Entry 6XSK (electron microscopy, 3.85 A resolution); this record covers chains A and B of the 12 polymer chains in the assembly.

# Chain A
Name: Hemagglutinin HA1 chain
Source organism: Influenza A virus (A/Solomon Islands/3/2006(H1N1))
UniProt: A7Y8I1 (A7Y8I1_9INFA); the construct lacks a stretch of the UniProt sequence, so the offset changes along the chain: -6 to 54 = UniProt 1-61; 55-83 = UniProt 63-91; 84-95 = UniProt 93-104; 96-125 = UniProt 106-135; 2 more segments
Amino-acid sequence (343 residues; numbered -6 to 329 plus 7 insertion-coded residues; the number before each row is that of its first residue; a row labelled like 125A-125C holds insertion residues (125A, then the next letters in order); numbers below 1 keep their minus sign (Met-6 is residue -6)):
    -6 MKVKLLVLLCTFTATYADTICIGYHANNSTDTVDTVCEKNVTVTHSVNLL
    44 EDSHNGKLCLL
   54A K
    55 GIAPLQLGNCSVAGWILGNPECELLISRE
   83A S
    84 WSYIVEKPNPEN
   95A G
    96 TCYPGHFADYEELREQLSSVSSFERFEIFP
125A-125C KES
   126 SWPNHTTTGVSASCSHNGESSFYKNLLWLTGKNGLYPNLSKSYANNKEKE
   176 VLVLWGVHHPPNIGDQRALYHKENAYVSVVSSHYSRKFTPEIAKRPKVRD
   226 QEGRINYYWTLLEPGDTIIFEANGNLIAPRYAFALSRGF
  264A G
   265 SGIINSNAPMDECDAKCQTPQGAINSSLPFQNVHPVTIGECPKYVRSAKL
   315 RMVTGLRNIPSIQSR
Not modelled in the structure: -6 to 10, 326-329
Cystine bridges: Cys52-Cys277, Cys64-Cys76, Cys97-Cys139, Cys281-Cys305
Covalently attached groups: N-acetylglucosamine (NAG) linked to Asn21, Asn33, Asn63, Asn95, Asn129, Asn163, Asn289
Differences from the reference sequence: conflict Cys30 (Leu37 in A7Y8I1)

# Chain B
Name: Hemagglutinin HA2 chain
Source organism: Influenza A virus (A/Solomon Islands/3/2006(H1N1))
UniProt: A7Y8I1 (A7Y8I1_9INFA); residues 1-176 here correspond to UniProt positions 344-519 (UniProt number = residue number + 343)
Amino-acid sequence (222 residues; numbered 1 to 222; the number before each row is that of its first residue):
     1 GLFGAIAGFIEGGWTGMVDGWYGYHHQNEQGSGYAADQKSTQNAINCITN
    51 KVNSVIEKMNTQFTAVGKEFNKLERRMENLNKKVDDGFIDIWTYNAELLV
   101 LLENERTLDFHDSNVKNLYEKVKSQLKNNAKEIGNGCFEFYHKCNDECME
   151 SVKNGTYDYPKYSEESKLNREKIDGVSGRLVPRGSPGSGYIPEAPRDGQA
   201 YVRKDGEWVLLSTFLGHHHHHH
Not modelled in the structure: 1-6, 174-222
Cystine bridges: Cys144-Cys148
Covalently attached groups: N-acetylglucosamine (NAG) linked to Asn154
Differences from the reference sequence: conflict Cys47 (Gly390 in A7Y8I1); expression tag (177-222)

# How chain A and chain B interact
Residue-residue contacts - 105 pairs, chain A then chain B:
  Asp11(A) with Gln27(B); Asn28(B), hydrogen bond; Phe138(B); Glu139(B); Phe140(B), hydrogen bond (backbone-backbone); Cys144(B)
  Thr12(A) with His25(B); His26(B); Gln27(B), hydrogen bond (backbone-backbone); Phe138(B)
  Ile13(A) with His25(B); His26(B); Gly136(B); Cys137(B); Phe138(B), hydrogen bond (backbone-backbone); Phe140(B), hydrophobic; Met149(B), hydrophobic
  Cys14(A) with Ala7(B), hydrogen bond (side chain-backbone); Trp14(B); Gly23(B); Tyr24(B); His25(B), hydrogen bond (backbone-backbone); Gly136(B); Cys137(B), hydrophobic
  Ile15(A) with Gly8(B); Phe9(B), hydrogen bond (backbone-backbone); Trp14(B); Tyr24(B), hydrophobic; Tyr119(B), hydrophobic; Val122(B), hydrophobic; Gly136(B), hydrogen bond (backbone-backbone)
  Gly16(A) with Trp14(B); Gly23(B)
  Tyr17(A) with Phe9(B), hydrogen bond (side chain-backbone); Gly12(B), hydrogen bond (side chain-backbone); Gly13(B); Trp14(B), hydrogen bond (backbone-backbone); Trp21(B)
  His18(A) with Trp14(B); Met17(B), hydrogen bond (side chain-backbone); Gly20(B); Trp21(B), hydrogen bond (backbone-backbone)
  Ala19(A) with Trp14(B), hydrogen bond (backbone-backbone); Thr15(B), hydrogen bond (backbone-side chain)
  Val26(A) with Asn104(B)
  Asp27(A) with Leu101(B); Asn104(B), hydrogen bond (backbone-side chain)
  Thr28(A) with Leu101(B); Asn104(B); Glu105(B); Leu108(B)
  Val29(A) with Leu101(B); Glu105(B)
  Leu42(A) with Ile56(B), hydrophobic
  Leu54(A) with Phe63(B), hydrophobic
  Lys54A(A) with Phe63(B)
  Glu106(A) with Glu69(B); Phe70(B); Asn71(B), hydrogen bond
  Arg109(A) with Glu69(B), salt bridge
  Phe264(A) with Phe63(B)
  Ser265(A) with Phe63(B)
  Gly266(A) with Ala65(B)
  Ile267(A) with Glu69(B)
  Ser291(A) with Ile56(B)
  Leu292(A) with Ile56(B), hydrophobic
  Pro293(A) with Ile56(B); Met59(B), hydrophobic
  Phe294(A) with Trp92(B), hydrophobic; Ala96(B), hydrophobic
  Pro299(A) with Val66(B)
  Val300(A) with Gly67(B)
  Thr301(A) with Val66(B), hydrogen bond (backbone-backbone)
  Ile302(A) with Thr64(B); Ala65(B), hydrophobic
  Gly303(A) with Gln62(B); Phe63(B); Thr64(B), hydrogen bond (backbone-backbone)
  Glu304(A) with Thr61(B), hydrogen bond; Gln62(B); Phe63(B)
  Cys305(A) with Thr61(B)
  Lys307(A) with Trp92(B)
  Tyr308(A) with Ile89(B)
  Val309(A) with Thr93(B)
  Arg310(A) with Asp86(B), salt bridge; Ile89(B); Asp90(B), salt bridge; Thr93(B)
  Ser311(A) with Glu97(B), hydrogen bond
  Leu314(A) with Val100(B), hydrophobic
  Arg315(A) with Val100(B); Asn104(B)
  Met316(A) with Val55(B), hydrophobic; Asn104(B)
  Val317(A) with Asn104(B), hydrogen bond (backbone-side chain); Thr107(B)
  Thr318(A) with Trp21(B); Ile48(B)
  Gly319(A) with Thr107(B); His111(B), hydrogen bond (backbone-side chain)
  Leu320(A) with His111(B)
  Arg321(A) with Leu108(B)
  Ile323(A) with Gly13(B)
  Ser325(A) with Gly13(B)
Interface residues without a listed pair, chain A (53 interface residues in all): Asn20, Val34, Val40, Glu110, Gly264A
Interface residues without a listed pair, chain B (63 interface residues in all): Val18, Tyr22, Glu29, Val52, Lys68, Glu74, Leu102, Glu103, Leu118, Lys143

# Summary
Chain A and chain B form an interface of 53 and 63 residues respectively, with 23 hydrogen bonds and 3 salt
bridges. Polar contacts include Arg109(A)-Glu69(B), Arg310(A)-Asp86(B) and Arg310(A)-Asp90(B).
N-acetylglucosamine is covalently linked to Asn21(A), Asn33(A), Asn63(A), Asn95(A), Asn129(A) and Asn163(A)
and 1 more.
Here chain A is Hemagglutinin HA1 chain and chain B is Hemagglutinin HA2 chain, both from Influenza A virus
(A/Solomon Islands/3/2006(H1N1)). Entry 6XSK (Cryo-EM Structure of Vaccine-Elicited Rhesus Antibody
789-203-3C12 in Complex with Stabilized SI06 (A/Solomon Islands/3/06) Influenza Hemagglutinin ...) was
determined by electron microscopy.
